Entry 8UT2 (electron microscopy, 2.56 A resolution); this record covers chains D and J of the 12 polymer chains in the assembly.

== Chain D ==
Molecule: Fusion glycoprotein F0
From: Measles morbillivirus
Reference sequence: Q786F3 (FUS_MEASC); residues 113-495 here = UniProt positions 113-495
Amino-acid sequence (420 residues; each row starts with the number of its first residue):
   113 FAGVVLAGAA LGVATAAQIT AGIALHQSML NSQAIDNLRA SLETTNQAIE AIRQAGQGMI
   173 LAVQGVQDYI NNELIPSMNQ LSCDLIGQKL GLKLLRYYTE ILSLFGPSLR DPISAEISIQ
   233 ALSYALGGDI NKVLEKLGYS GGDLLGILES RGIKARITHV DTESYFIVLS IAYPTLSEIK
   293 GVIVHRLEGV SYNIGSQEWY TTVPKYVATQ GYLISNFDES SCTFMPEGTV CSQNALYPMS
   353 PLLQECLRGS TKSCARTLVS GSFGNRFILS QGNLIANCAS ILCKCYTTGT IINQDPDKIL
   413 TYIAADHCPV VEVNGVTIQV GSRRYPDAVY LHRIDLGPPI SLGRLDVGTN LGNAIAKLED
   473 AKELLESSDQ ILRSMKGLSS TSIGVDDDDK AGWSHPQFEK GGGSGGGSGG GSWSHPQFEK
Not modelled in the structure: 113-114, 487-532
Differences from the reference sequence: engineered mutation Gly170 (Glu in Q786F3), Gly455 (Glu in Q786F3); expression tag (496-532)
Disulfide bonds: Cys334-Cys343, Cys358-Cys366, Cys390-Cys395, Cys397-Cys420
UniProt features mapped onto this chain:
  - region: Phe113 to His138 (Fusion peptide)
  - natural variant: Leu137 (L137F: Hyperfusogenic; L137H: Hyperfusogenic), Ser262 (S262N: Hyperfusogenic; S262R: Hyperfusogenic), Leu354 (L354M: Hyperfusogenic; L354P: Hyperfusogenic), Leu454 (L454K: Hyperfusogenic; L454W: Hyperfusogenic), Thr461 (T461W: Hyperfusogenic), Asn462 (N462K: Hyperfusogenic), Gly464 (G464W: Hyperfusogenic), Asn465 (N465K: Hyperfusogenic; N465S: Hyperfusogenic)
  - mutagenesis: Trp311 (W311A: Greatly reduced fusion function. Inefficient F0 processing), Leu325 (L325S: Greatly reduced fusion function. No effect on F0 processing), Leu348 (L348S: Greatly reduced fusion function. Inefficient F0 processing), Tyr349 (Y349A: Greatly reduced fusion function. No effect on F0 processing), Arg360 (R360A: Greatly reduced fusion function. No effect on F0 processing), Ile393 (I393S: Greatly reduced fusion function. Inefficient F0 processing), Asp418 (D418A: Greatly reduced fusion function. Inefficient F0 processing), Tyr437 (Y437A: Greatly reduced fusion function. Inefficient F0 processing)

== Chain J ==
Molecule: mAb 77 Heavy Chain
From: Mus musculus
Amino-acid sequence (479 residues; each row starts with the number of its first residue; numbers below 1 keep their minus sign (Met-18 is residue -18)):
   -18 MGWSCIILFL VATATGVHSD VQLQESGPGL VKPSQSLSLT CTVSGYSITS DYAWNWIRQF
    42 PGNKLEWMGY ISYTLTTGYN PSLKSRISIT RDSSKNQFFL QLNSVTTEDT ATYYCARSGW
   102 LLPYWYFDVW GAGTTVTVSS ASTKGPSVFP LAPSSKSTSG GTAALGCLVK DYFPEPVTVS
   162 WNSGALTSGV HTFPAVLQSS GLYSLSSVVT VPSSSLGTQT YICNVNHKPS NTKVDKKVEP
   222 KSCDKGLEVL FQGPTHTCPP CPAPELLGGP SVFLFPPKPK DTLMISRTPE VTCVVVDVSH
   282 EDPEVKFNWY VDGVEVHNAK TKPREEQYNS TYRVVSVLTV LHQDWLNGKE YKCKVSNKAL
   342 PAPIEKTISK AKGQPREPQV YTLPPSRDEL TKNQVSLTCL VKGFYPSDIA VEWESNGQPE
   402 NNYKTTPPVL DSDGSFFLYS KLTVDKSRWQ QGNVFSCSVM HEALHNHYTQ KSLSLSPGK
Not modelled in the structure: -18 to 0, 120-460
Disulfide bonds: Cys22-Cys96

== Chain D / chain J interface ==
Pairs across the interface (20; chain D residue first):
  Ile295(D) with Leu56(J), hydrophobic
  His297(D) with Thr55(J)
  Ser382(D) with Asp32(J)
  Gln383(D) with Asp32(J), hydrogen bond (backbone-side chain); Tyr33(J), hydrogen bond (backbone-side chain); Trp101(J); Leu102(J)
  Gly384(D) with Tyr33(J)
  Ser434(D) with Tyr107(J), hydrogen bond
  Arg435(D) with Tyr105(J); Tyr107(J), hydrogen bond (backbone-side chain)
  Arg436(D) with Ser99(J); Gly100(J); Tyr105(J), hydrogen bond (side chain-backbone); Tyr107(J), hydrogen bond (side chain-backbone); Asp109(J), salt bridge
  Tyr437(D) with Trp101(J); Leu102(J), hydrophobic; Tyr105(J), hydrogen bond (backbone-side chain)
  Pro438(D) with Tyr105(J)
Also at the interface, not in a pair above, chain J (13 interface residues in all): Arg98, Trp106

== Overview ==
10 residues of chain D and 13 residues of chain J are in contact, with 7 hydrogen bonds and 1 salt bridge.
Polar pairs include Arg436(D)-Asp109(J), Gln383(D)-Asp32(J) and Gln383(D)-Tyr33(J). UniProt lists 8
mutagenesis sites on chain D.
Chain D is Fusion glycoprotein F0 (Measles morbillivirus) and chain J is mAb 77 Heavy Chain (Mus musculus);
the structure, Pre-fusion Measles virus fusion protein complexed with Fab 77, was determined by electron
microscopy (same publication as 8UTF, 8UUP, 8UUQ and 9AT8).
